PDB entry 3SNP | X-ray diffraction, 2.80 A resolution | chains A and C

# Chain A
Protein: Cytoplasmic aconitate hydratase
From: Oryctolagus cuniculus
Notes: EC 4.2.1.3
Reference sequence: Q01059 (ACOC_RABIT); residue numbers follow UniProt; this construct covers 2-889
Amino-acid sequence (908 residues; numbered -18 to 889; the number before each row is that of its first residue; numbers below 1 keep their minus sign (Met-18 is residue -18)):
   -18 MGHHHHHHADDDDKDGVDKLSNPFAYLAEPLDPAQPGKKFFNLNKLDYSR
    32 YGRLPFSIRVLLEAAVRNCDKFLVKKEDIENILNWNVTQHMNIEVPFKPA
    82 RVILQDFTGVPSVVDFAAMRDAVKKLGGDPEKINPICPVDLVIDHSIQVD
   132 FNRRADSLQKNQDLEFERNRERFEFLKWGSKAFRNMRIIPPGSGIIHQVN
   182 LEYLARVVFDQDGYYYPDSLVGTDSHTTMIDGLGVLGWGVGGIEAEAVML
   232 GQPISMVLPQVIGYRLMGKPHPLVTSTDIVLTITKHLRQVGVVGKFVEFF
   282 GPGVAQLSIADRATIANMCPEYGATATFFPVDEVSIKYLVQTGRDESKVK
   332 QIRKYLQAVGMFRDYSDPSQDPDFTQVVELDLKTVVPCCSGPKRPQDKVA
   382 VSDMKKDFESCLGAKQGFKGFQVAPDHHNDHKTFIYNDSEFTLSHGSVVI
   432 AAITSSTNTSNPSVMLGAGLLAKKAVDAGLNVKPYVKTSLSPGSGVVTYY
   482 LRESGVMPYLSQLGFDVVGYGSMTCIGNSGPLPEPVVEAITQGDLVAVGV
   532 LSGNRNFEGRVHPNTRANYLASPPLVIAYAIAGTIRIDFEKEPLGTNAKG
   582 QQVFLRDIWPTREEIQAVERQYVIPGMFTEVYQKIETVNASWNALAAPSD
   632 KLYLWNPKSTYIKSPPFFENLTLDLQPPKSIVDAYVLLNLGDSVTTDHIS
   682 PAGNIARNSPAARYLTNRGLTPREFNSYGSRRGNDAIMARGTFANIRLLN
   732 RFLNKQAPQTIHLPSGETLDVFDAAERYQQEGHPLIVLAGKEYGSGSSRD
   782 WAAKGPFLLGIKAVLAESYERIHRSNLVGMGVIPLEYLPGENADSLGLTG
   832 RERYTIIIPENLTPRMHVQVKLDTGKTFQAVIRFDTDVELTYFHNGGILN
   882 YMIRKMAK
Not modelled in the structure: -18 to 1, 128-145, 500-511, 624-631
Differences from the reference sequence: expression tag (-18 to 1); engineered mutation Ser437 (Cys in Q01059), Ser503 (Cys in Q01059)
UniProt features mapped onto this chain:
  - binding site (substrate): Gln86, Asp205 to His207, Arg536, Arg541, Arg699, Ser779, Arg780
  - binding site ([4Fe-4S] cluster): Cys506

# Chain C
Molecule: ferritin H IRE RNA
Sequence (30 nucleotides; numbered 1 to 30; the number before each row is that of its first residue):
     1 GUUCUUGCUUCAACAGUGUUUGAACGGAAC

# Interface between chain A and chain C
Contacting residue pairs (51; chain A residue first):
  Asp125(A) - U19(C)  base contact
  His126(A) - U19(C)  base contact
  Ser127(A) - U19(C)  hydrogen bond to the base
  His207(A) - G18(C)  phosphate contact
  His207(A) - U19(C)  salt bridge to the phosphate
  Leu262(A) - G16(C)  base contact
  Leu262(A) - U17(C)  phosphate contact
  Arg269(A) - U17(C)  hydrogen bond to the base
  Asn298(A) - G18(C)  hydrogen bond to the phosphate
  Met299(A) - G18(C)  phosphate contact
  Glu302(A) - U17(C)  hydrogen bond to the sugar
  Cys369(A) - A15(C)  base contact
  Ser371(A) - A15(C)  hydrogen bond to the base
  Pro376(A) - A15(C)  base contact
  Lys379(A) - A15(C)  hydrogen bond to the base
  Lys379(A) - G16(C)  hydrogen bond to the base
  Thr438(A) - U17(C)  hydrogen bond to the phosphate
  Thr438(A) - G18(C)  sugar contact
  Asn439(A) - U17(C)  hydrogen bond to the phosphate
  Thr440(A) - G18(C)  phosphate contact
  Asn535(A) - A15(C)  hydrogen bond to the sugar
  Asn535(A) - G16(C)  hydrogen bond to the phosphate
  Arg536(A) - U20(C)  hydrogen bond to the sugar
  Leu551(A) - A15(C)  hydrogen bond to the base
  Ser681(A) - C8(C)  hydrogen bond to the base
  Pro682(A) - C8(C)  hydrogen bond to the base
  Ala683(A) - C8(C)  base contact
  Ala683(A) - U9(C)  sugar contact
  Gly684(A) - G7(C)  hydrogen bond to the phosphate
  Gly684(A) - C8(C)  hydrogen bond to the phosphate
  Asn685(A) - G7(C)  sugar contact
  Asn685(A) - G26(C)  hydrogen bond to the base
  Asn685(A) - G27(C)  sugar contact
  Ile686(A) - G27(C)  sugar contact
  Arg688(A) - A28(C)  salt bridge to the phosphate
  Arg688(A) - A29(C)  salt bridge to the phosphate
  Pro703(A) - A28(C)  sugar contact
  Arg704(A) - A28(C)  phosphate contact
  Arg704(A) - A29(C)  sugar contact
  Ser708(A) - G7(C)  sugar contact
  Ser708(A) - C8(C)  hydrogen bond to the phosphate
  Tyr709(A) - C8(C)  phosphate contact
  Gly710(A) - C8(C)  hydrogen bond to the phosphate
  Arg713(A) - C8(C)  hydrogen bond to the sugar
  Met719(A) - C8(C)  base contact
  Arg728(A) - C25(C)  hydrogen bond to the sugar
  Ser778(A) - U10(C)  hydrogen bond to the phosphate
  Arg780(A) - C8(C)  base contact
  Arg780(A) - U9(C)  salt bridge to the phosphate
  Arg780(A) - U10(C)  salt bridge to the phosphate
  Asp781(A) - C8(C)  hydrogen bond to the base
Other interface residues (no listed pair), chain A (49 interface residues in all): Glu146, Arg149, Ile176, Thr258, Cys370, Ser437, Ala552, Asp678, Ala687, Ser711, Ile727, Ser779
Other interface residues (no listed pair), chain C (16 interface residues in all): U21

# Summary
Chain A and chain C form an interface of 49 and 16 residues respectively, with 24 hydrogen bonds and 5 salt
bridges. Among the polar pairs are Ser127(A)-U19(C), Arg269(A)-U17(C) and Ser371(A)-A15(C).
Chain A is Cytoplasmic aconitate hydratase (Oryctolagus cuniculus) and chain C is ferritin H IRE RNA; the
structure, Crystal structure analysis of iron regulatory protein 1 in complex with ferritin H IRE RNA, was
determined by X-ray diffraction.
